PDB entry 8BMR | electron microscopy, 3.80 A resolution | chains A and C of the 3 polymer chains in the assembly

Chain A:
Name: Energy-coupling factor transporter ATP-binding protein EcfA1
From: Lactobacillus delbrueckii subsp. bulgaricus ATCC 11842
Notes: EC 7.-.-.-
UniProt: Q1GBJ0 (ECFA1_LACDA); residues 2-282 here = UniProt positions 2-282
Sequence (282 residues; numbered 1 to 282; the number before each row is that of its first residue):
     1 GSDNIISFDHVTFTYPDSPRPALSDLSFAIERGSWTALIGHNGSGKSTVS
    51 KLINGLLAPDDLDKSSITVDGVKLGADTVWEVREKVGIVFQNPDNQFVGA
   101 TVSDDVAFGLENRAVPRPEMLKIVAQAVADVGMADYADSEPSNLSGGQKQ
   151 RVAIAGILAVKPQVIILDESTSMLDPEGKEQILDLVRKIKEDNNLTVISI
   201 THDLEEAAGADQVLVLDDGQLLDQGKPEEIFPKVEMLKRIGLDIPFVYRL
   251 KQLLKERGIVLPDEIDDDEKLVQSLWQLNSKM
Not modelled in the structure: 15-17, 282
Differences from the reference sequence: expression tag (1)
UniProt features mapped onto this chain:
  - binding site (ATP): Gly40 to Ser47
Reported in the primary citation:
  - mutagenesis - E169Q: decreased growth in response to cobalamin
  - mutagenesis - E169Q: abolished catalytic activity
  - catalytic residues: Glu169

Chain C:
Name: Energy-coupling factor transporter transmembrane protein EcfT
From: Lactobacillus delbrueckii subsp. bulgaricus ATCC 11842
UniProt: Q1GBI8 (Q1GBI8_LACDA); residue numbers follow UniProt; this construct covers 1-265
Sequence (265 residues; each row starts with the number of its first residue):
     1 MSKIIIGRYLPGTTFVYRVDPRAKLLTTFYFIIMIFLANNWVSYLVISIF
    51 GLAYVFATGLKARVFWDGVKPMIWMIVFTSLLQTFFMAGGKVYWHWWIFT
   101 LSSEGLINGLYVFIRFAMIILVSTVMTVTTKPLEIADAMEWMLTPLKLFK
   151 VNVGMISLVISIALRFVPTLFDQTVKIMNAQRSRGADFNDGGLVKRAKSV
   201 VPMLVPLFIDSLEVALDLSTAMESRGYKGSEGRTRYRILEWSKVDLIPVA
   251 YCLLLTILMITTRKH
Not modelled in the structure: 1-8

Interface between chain A and chain C:
Contacting residue pairs - 42 pairs, chain A then chain C:
  Asn54(A) with Ser224(C), hydrogen bond
  Leu56(A) with Thr220(C); Ser224(C)
  Trp80(A) with Lys228(C)
  Arg83(A) with Glu223(C), hydrogen bond (side chain-backbone)
  Phe90(A) with Thr220(C); Ala221(C), hydrophobic
  Asp94(A) with Arg165(C)
  Asn95(A) with Val214(C); Asp217(C); Leu218(C)
  Gln96(A) with Ala221(C)
  Phe97(A) with Arg165(C)
  Val98(A) with Ile162(C), hydrophobic; Leu218(C), hydrophobic; Met222(C), hydrophobic
  Ala100(A) with Leu133(C), hydrophobic; Arg237(C)
  Ser103(A) with Tyr236(C), hydrogen bond
  Asp104(A) with Arg237(C), salt bridge
  Asp105(A) with Arg225(C), salt bridge
  Ala107(A) with Tyr236(C), hydrophobic
  Phe108(A) with Met222(C), hydrophobic; Arg225(C); Tyr227(C), hydrophobic; Arg233(C)
  Glu111(A) with Arg233(C), salt bridge; Thr234(C), hydrogen bond (backbone-backbone)
  Asn112(A) with Gly226(C), hydrogen bond (side chain-backbone); Tyr227(C); Arg233(C), hydrogen bond
  Ala114(A) with Gly232(C); Thr234(C)
  Val115(A) with Thr234(C)
  Arg117(A) with Tyr236(C), hydrogen bond (side chain-backbone); Ile238(C)
  Met120(A) with Thr234(C); Tyr236(C), hydrophobic
  Leu121(A) with Tyr236(C)
  Val124(A) with Tyr236(C)
  Pro141(A) with Arg165(C)
  Gly156(A) with Arg225(C)
Other interface residues (no listed pair), chain A (32 interface residues in all): Lys51, Ile88, Gly99, Val106, Gly109, Arg113
Other interface residues (no listed pair), chain C (25 interface residues in all): Leu158, Phe166, Glu213, Arg235

In short:
32 residues of chain A and 25 residues of chain C are in contact, with 7 hydrogen bonds and 3 salt bridges.
Among the polar pairs are Asp104(A)-Arg237(C), Asp105(A)-Arg225(C) and Glu111(A)-Arg233(C). From the paper:
the catalytic residue Glu169(A); E169Q of chain A reduces growth in response to cobalamin.
Here chain A is Energy-coupling factor transporter ATP-binding protein EcfA1 and chain C is Energy-coupling
factor transporter transmembrane protein EcfT, both from Lactobacillus delbrueckii subsp. bulgaricus ATCC
11842. Entry 8BMR (Cryo-EM structure of the wild-type solitary ECF module in MSP2N2 lipid nanodiscs in the
ATPase open ...) was determined by electron microscopy together with 8BMP, 8BMQ and 8BMS from the same study.
